PDB entry 7P07 | X-ray diffraction, 2.13 A resolution | chain A

[Chain A]
Protein: BaAG2
Source organism: Blastobotrys adeninivorans
Notes: EC 3.2.1.20
Chain sequence (585 residues; numbered 1 to 585; the number before each row is that of its first residue):
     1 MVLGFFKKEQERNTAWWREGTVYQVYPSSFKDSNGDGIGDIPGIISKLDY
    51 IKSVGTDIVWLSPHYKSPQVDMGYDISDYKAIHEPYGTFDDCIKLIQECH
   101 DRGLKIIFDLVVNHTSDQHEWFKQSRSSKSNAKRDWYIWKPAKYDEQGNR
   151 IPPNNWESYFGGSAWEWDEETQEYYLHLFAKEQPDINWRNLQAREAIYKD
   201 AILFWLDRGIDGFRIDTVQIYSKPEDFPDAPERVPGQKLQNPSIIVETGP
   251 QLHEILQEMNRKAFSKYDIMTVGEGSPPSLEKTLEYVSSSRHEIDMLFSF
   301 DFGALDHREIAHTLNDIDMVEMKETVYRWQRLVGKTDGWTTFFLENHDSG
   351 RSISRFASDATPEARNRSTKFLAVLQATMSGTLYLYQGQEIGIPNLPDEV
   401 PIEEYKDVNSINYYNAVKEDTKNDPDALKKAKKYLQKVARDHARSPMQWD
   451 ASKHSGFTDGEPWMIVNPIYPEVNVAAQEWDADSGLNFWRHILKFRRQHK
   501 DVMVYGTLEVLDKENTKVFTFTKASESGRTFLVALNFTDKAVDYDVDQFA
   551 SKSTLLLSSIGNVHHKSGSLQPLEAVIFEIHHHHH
Disordered / not traced: 1-9, 582-585
Ion coordination: Ca2+: D32, N34, D36, I38, D40
Ligand contacts:
  - alpha-D-glucopyranose (GLC): D71, Y74, V111, H114, F160, F179, Q183, R214, D216, T217, E274, H347, D348, R440, R444
  - 1-methylpyrrolidin-2-one (MB3): S28, I38, Q69, M72, H83, P85, Y86, W463
Reported in the primary citation:
  - Ca2+ coordination: D32, N34, D36, I38, D40
  - binding site for alpha-D-glucopyranose: D71, H114, R214, E274, H347, D348, R440
  - conformationally variable residues (side-chain flip): D216
  - specificity-determining residues: T217 (proposed by the authors, not directly observed)

[In short]
Bound to chain A: alpha-D-glucopyranose and 1-methylpyrrolidin-2-one. D32, N34, D36, I38 and D40 coordinate
Ca2+. From the paper: a binding site for alpha-D-glucopyranose at D71, H114 and R214 among others; Ca2+
coordination by D32, N34 and D36 among others.
Chain A is BaAG2 (Blastobotrys adeninivorans); the structure, Structure of the maltase BaAG2 from Blastobotrys
adeninivorans in complex with glucose, was determined by X-ray diffraction together with 7P01 from the same
study.
